PDB entry 6DB9 | X-ray diffraction, 2.02 A resolution | chains H and L of the 3 polymer chains in the assembly

# Chain H
Molecule: Fab-Heavy-Chain
From: synthetic construct
Notes: antibody fragment or engineered binder
Sequence (232 residues; each row starts with the number of its first residue):
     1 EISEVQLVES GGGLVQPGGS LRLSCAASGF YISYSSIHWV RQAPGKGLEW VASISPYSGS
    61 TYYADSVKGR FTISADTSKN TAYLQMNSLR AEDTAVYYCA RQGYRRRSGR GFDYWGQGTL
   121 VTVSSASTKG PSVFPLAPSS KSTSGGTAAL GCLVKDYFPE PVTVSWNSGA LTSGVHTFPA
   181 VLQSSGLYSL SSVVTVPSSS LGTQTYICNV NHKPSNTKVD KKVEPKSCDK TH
Unresolved in the structure: 1-3, 140-144, 228-232
Cystine bridges: Cys25-Cys99, Cys152-Cys208

# Chain L
Molecule: Fab-Light-Chain
From: synthetic construct
Notes: antibody fragment or engineered binder
Sequence (214 residues; each row starts with the number of its first residue; note: 1 number in that range is skipped by the numbering (no residue carries it; nothing is unmodelled there)):
     1 SDIQMTQSPS SLSASVGDRV TITCRASQSV SSAVAWYQQK PGKAPKLLIY SASSLYSGVP
    61 SRFSGSRSGT DFTLTISSLQ PEDFATYYCQ QSYSFPSTFG QGTKVEIKRT VAAPSVFIFP
   121 PSDEQLKSGT ASVVCLLNNF YPREAKVQWK VDNALQSGNS QESVTEQDSK DSTYSLSSTL
   181 TLSKADYEKH KVYACEVTHQ G
   203 SSPVTKSFNR GEC
Unresolved in the structure: 1, 146-147, 157, 215
Cystine bridges: Cys24-Cys89, Cys135-Cys195

# Interface between chain H and chain L
Contacting residue pairs - 62 pairs, chain H then chain L:
  Gln42(H) with Gln39(L), hydrogen bond; Tyr88(L), hydrogen bond
  Lys46(H) with Tyr88(L)
  Gly47(H) with Tyr88(L)
  Leu48(H) with Pro45(L), hydrophobic; Tyr88(L), hydrophobic; Phe99(L)
  Trp50(H) with Phe95(L), hydrophobic; Pro96(L), hydrophobic; Ser97(L); Phe99(L)
  Ser53(H) with Phe95(L)
  Tyr62(H) with Phe95(L), hydrophobic
  Asp65(H) with Asp2(L)
  Tyr98(H) with Gln39(L); Lys43(L), hydrogen bond (side chain-backbone); Ala44(L), hydrophobic
  Arg107(H) with Tyr50(L), hydrogen bond (backbone-side chain); Tyr56(L), hydrogen bond; Ser57(L)
  Ser108(H) with Tyr50(L)
  Gly109(H) with Tyr50(L)
  Arg110(H) with Ser92(L), hydrogen bond (side chain-backbone); Tyr93(L), hydrogen bond (side chain-backbone)
  Gly111(H) with Tyr37(L)
  Phe112(H) with Tyr37(L), hydrogen bond (backbone-side chain); Leu47(L); Gln90(L)
  Asp113(H) with Leu47(L); Tyr56(L)
  Tyr114(H) with Tyr56(L)
  Trp115(H) with Tyr37(L), hydrophobic; Ala44(L), hydrophobic; Pro45(L)
  Gly116(H) with Ala44(L)
  Phe134(H) with Ser122(L); Gln125(L)
  Pro135(H) with Ser122(L)
  Leu136(H) with Phe119(L)
  Ala137(H) with Phe119(L)
  Ala149(H) with Phe117(L), hydrophobic; Phe119(L)
  Leu150(H) with Phe119(L), hydrophobic
  Leu153(H) with Ser132(L)
  Lys155(H) with Gln125(L)
  His176(H) with Asn138(L); Asn139(L), hydrogen bond; Asp168(L); Ser175(L), hydrogen bond
  Phe178(H) with Leu136(L), hydrophobic; Ser163(L); Thr165(L); Ser175(L); Leu176(L); Ser177(L)
  Pro179(H) with Ser163(L), hydrogen bond (backbone-side chain); Val164(L)
  Leu182(H) with Gln161(L), hydrogen bond (backbone-side chain)
  Gln183(H) with Gln161(L)
  Val193(H) with Leu136(L), hydrophobic
  Thr195(H) with Asn138(L)
  Ser227(H) with Glu214(L)
Also at the interface, not in a pair above, chain H (46 interface residues in all): His38, Val40, Glu49, Tyr63, Ala64, Pro138, Thr147, Thr177, Val181, Ser191, Lys226
Also at the interface, not in a pair above, chain L (44 interface residues in all): Ala33, Ala35, Ser51, Gln101, Asp123, Glu124, Val134, Glu162, Thr179

# Overview
46 residues of chain H and 44 residues of chain L are in contact; the contacts include 12 hydrogen bonds.
Among the polar pairs are Gln42(H)-Gln39(L), Gln42(H)-Tyr88(L) and Tyr98(H)-Lys43(L).
Chain H is Fab-Heavy-Chain and chain L is Fab-Light-Chain, both from synthetic construct; the structure,
Structural basis for promiscuous binding and activation of fluorogenic dyes by DIR2s RNA aptamer, was
determined by X-ray diffraction (same publication as 6DB8).
